PDB entry 7M62 | electron microscopy, 3.90 A resolution | chains A and B of the 10 polymer chains in the assembly

Chain A (and B):
Name: Islet amyloid polypeptide
Notes: fragment: C-terminal amidated peptide; chain B of this document is another copy of the same molecule, construct and numbering; everything in this record applies to it too
UniProtKB: P10997 (IAPP_HUMAN); residues 1-37 here correspond to UniProt positions 34-70 (UniProt number = residue number + 33)
Sequence (38 residues; each row starts with the number of its first residue):
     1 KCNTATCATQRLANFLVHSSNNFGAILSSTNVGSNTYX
Unresolved in the structure: 1-5
Differences from the reference sequence: amidation (38)
Modified positions: NH2 (amino group) at position 38
Reported in the primary citation:
  - conformationally variable residues (order/disorder transition): Thr6 to Leu12

How chain A and chain B interact:
Contacting residue pairs (8; chain A residue first):
  Thr6(A) - Ser28(B)
  Thr6(A) - Ser29(B)
  Gln10(A) - Ala25(B)
  Phe15(A) - Asn22(B)
  Asn22(A) - Phe15(B)
  Ala25(A) - Gln10(B)
  Ser28(A) - Thr6(B)
  Ser29(A) - Thr6(B)
Interface residues without a listed pair, chain A (9 interface residues in all): Cys7, Val17
Interface residues without a listed pair, chain B (9 interface residues in all): Cys7, Val17

In short:
The chain A/chain B interface involves 9 residues from each chain. The paper reports conformational
variability at Thr6(A).
Both chains are Islet amyloid polypeptide. Entry 7M62 (Cryo-EM structure of human islet amyloid polypeptide
(hIAPP, or amylin) fibrils seeded by patient extracted fibrils ...) was determined by electron microscopy,
deposited together with 7M61, 7M64 and 7M65.
